PDB entry 7ZXY | electron microscopy, 3.15 A resolution | chains C and H of the 16 polymer chains in the assembly

[Chain C]
Protein: Cytochrome f
From: Synechocystis sp. PCC 6803
Reference sequence: P26287 (CYF_SYNY3); the author numbering skips numbers that UniProt does not, so the offset changes along the chain: 1-194 = UniProt 45-238; 196-285 = UniProt 239-328
Amino-acid sequence (284 residues; numbered 1 to 285; 1 number in that range is skipped by the numbering (no residue carries it; nothing is unmodelled there); the number before each row is that of its first residue):
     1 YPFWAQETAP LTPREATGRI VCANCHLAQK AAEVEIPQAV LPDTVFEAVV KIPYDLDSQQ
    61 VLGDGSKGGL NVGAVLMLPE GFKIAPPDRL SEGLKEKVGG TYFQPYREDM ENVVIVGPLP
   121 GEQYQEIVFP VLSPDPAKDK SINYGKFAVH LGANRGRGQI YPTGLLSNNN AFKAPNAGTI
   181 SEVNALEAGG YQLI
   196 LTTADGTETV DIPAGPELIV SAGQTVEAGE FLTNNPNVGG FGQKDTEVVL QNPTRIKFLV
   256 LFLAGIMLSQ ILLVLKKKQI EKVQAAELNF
Not modelled in the structure: 196-200
Swiss-Prot annotation at these positions:
  - binding site (heme): Tyr1, Cys22, Cys25, His26
Glycans and other covalent adducts: heme c (HEC) linked to Cys22, Cys25

[Chain H]
Protein: Cytochrome b6-f complex subunit 8
From: Synechocystis sp. PCC 6803
Reference sequence: P72717 (PETN_SYNY3); residue numbers follow UniProt; this construct covers 1-29
Amino-acid sequence (29 residues; numbered 1 to 29; the number before each row is that of its first residue):
     1 MDILTLGWVS VLVLFTWSIS MVVWGRNGF

[Interface between chain C and chain H]
Residue-residue contacts - 31 pairs, chain C then chain H:
  Gln38(C) - Trp8(H)  hydrogen bond
  Ala39(C) - Leu4(H)
  Leu41(C) - Ile3(H)  hydrophobic
  Leu41(C) - Leu4(H)  hydrophobic
  Gln246(C) - Leu4(H)
  Pro248(C) - Ile3(H)
  Ile251(C) - Ile3(H)
  Ile251(C) - Leu4(H)  hydrophobic
  Ile251(C) - Gly7(H)
  Lys252(C) - Ile3(H)
  Val255(C) - Leu6(H)  hydrophobic
  Val255(C) - Ser10(H)
  Leu258(C) - Ser10(H)
  Leu258(C) - Val11(H)  hydrophobic
  Leu258(C) - Leu14(H)  hydrophobic
  Ile261(C) - Leu14(H)  hydrophobic
  Met262(C) - Val13(H)  hydrophobic
  Met262(C) - Leu14(H)  hydrophobic
  Met262(C) - Trp17(H)
  Gln265(C) - Trp17(H)
  Gln265(C) - Ser18(H)  hydrogen bond
  Ile266(C) - Trp17(H)
  Ile266(C) - Met21(H)  hydrophobic
  Val269(C) - Met21(H)
  Val269(C) - Trp24(H)  hydrophobic
  Val269(C) - Gly25(H)
  Leu270(C) - Trp24(H)  hydrophobic
  Lys272(C) - Gly25(H)  hydrogen bond (side chain-backbone)
  Lys272(C) - Arg26(H)
  Lys273(C) - Trp24(H)  hydrogen bond (side chain-backbone)
  Lys273(C) - Gly25(H)
Other interface residues (no listed pair), chain C (19 interface residues in all): Val40, Leu254

[In short]
The interface between chain C and chain H involves 19 residues on one side and 15 on the other, with 4
hydrogen bonds. Polar contacts include Gln38(C)-Trp8(H), Gln265(C)-Ser18(H) and Lys272(C)-Gly25(H). UniProt
lists 4 heme-binding residues on chain C.
Here chain C is Cytochrome f and chain H is Cytochrome b6-f complex subunit 8, both from Synechocystis sp. PCC
6803. Entry 7ZXY (3.15 Angstrom cryo-EM structure of the dimeric cytochrome b6f complex from Synechocystis sp.
PCC 6803 with ...) was determined by electron microscopy together with 7R0W from the same study.
